PDB entry 7ZSF | X-ray diffraction, 1.36 A resolution | chain A

[Chain A]
Protein: Orange carotenoid-binding protein
UniProtKB: P74102 (OCP_SYNY3); numbering as in UniProt (aligned over 1-317)
Sequence (327 residues; row label = number of the first residue in the row; numbers below 1 keep their minus sign (Met-9 is residue -9)):
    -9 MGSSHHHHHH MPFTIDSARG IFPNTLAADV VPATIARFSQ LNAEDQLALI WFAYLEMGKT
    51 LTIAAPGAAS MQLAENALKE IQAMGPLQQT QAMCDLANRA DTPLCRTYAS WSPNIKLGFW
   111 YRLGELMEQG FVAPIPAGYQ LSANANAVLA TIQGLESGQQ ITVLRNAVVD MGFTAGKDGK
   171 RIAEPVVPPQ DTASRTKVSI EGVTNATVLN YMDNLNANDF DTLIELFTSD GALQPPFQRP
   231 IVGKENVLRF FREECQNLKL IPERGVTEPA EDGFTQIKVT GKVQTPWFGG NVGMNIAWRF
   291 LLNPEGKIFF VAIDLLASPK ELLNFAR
Not modelled in the structure: -9 to 3, 316-317
Differences from the reference sequence: initiating methionine (-9); expression tag (-8 to 0)
Residues lining bound ligands: beta,beta-carotene-4,4'-dione (45D): Leu37, Ile40, Trp41, Tyr44, Ile53, Leu107, Trp110, Tyr111, Leu113, Gly114, Met117, Ile151, Thr152, Leu154, Arg155, Val158, Met161, Tyr201, Leu205, Leu223, Pro225, Pro226, Phe240, Cys245, Leu248, Leu250, Val273, Thr275, Trp277, Phe278, Met284, Ile286, Trp288, Ile303
Swiss-Prot annotation at these positions:
  - binding site (echinenone): Glu34 to Ala38, Leu37 to Tyr44, Thr80 to Met83, Leu107 to Met117, Ile125 to Tyr129, Ile151 to Met161, Tyr201, Cys245 to Leu250, Val273 to Met284, Trp288
Reported in the primary citation:
  - binding site for beta,beta-carotene-4,4'-dione: Tyr201, Trp288 (citing earlier work)
  - binding site for chloride ion: Leu248, Thr275, Pro276
  - binding site for beta,beta-carotene-4,4'-dione: Trp41, Tyr44, Trp110
  - contacts within the chain: Arg155-Glu244 (salt bridge)

[Overview]
Chain A binds beta,beta-carotene-4,4'-dione. From UniProt: 62 echinenone-binding residues. From the paper: a
binding site for beta,beta-carotene-4,4'-dione at Tyr201, Trp288 and Trp41 among others; a binding site for
chloride ion at Leu248, Thr275 and Pro276.
Chain A is Orange carotenoid-binding protein; the structure, Structure of Orange Carotenoid Protein with
canthaxanthin bound, was determined by X-ray diffraction together with 7ZSG, 7ZSH, 7ZSI and 7ZSJ from the same
study.
